7LI8 - chains A and B of the 3 polymer chains in the assembly; structure by electron microscopy, 3.90 A resolution.

[Chain A]
Molecule: Sodium-dependent serotonin transporter
From: Homo sapiens
UniProtKB: P31645 (SC6A4_HUMAN); residues 79-617 here = UniProt positions 79-617
Sequence (539 residues; each row starts with the number of its first residue):
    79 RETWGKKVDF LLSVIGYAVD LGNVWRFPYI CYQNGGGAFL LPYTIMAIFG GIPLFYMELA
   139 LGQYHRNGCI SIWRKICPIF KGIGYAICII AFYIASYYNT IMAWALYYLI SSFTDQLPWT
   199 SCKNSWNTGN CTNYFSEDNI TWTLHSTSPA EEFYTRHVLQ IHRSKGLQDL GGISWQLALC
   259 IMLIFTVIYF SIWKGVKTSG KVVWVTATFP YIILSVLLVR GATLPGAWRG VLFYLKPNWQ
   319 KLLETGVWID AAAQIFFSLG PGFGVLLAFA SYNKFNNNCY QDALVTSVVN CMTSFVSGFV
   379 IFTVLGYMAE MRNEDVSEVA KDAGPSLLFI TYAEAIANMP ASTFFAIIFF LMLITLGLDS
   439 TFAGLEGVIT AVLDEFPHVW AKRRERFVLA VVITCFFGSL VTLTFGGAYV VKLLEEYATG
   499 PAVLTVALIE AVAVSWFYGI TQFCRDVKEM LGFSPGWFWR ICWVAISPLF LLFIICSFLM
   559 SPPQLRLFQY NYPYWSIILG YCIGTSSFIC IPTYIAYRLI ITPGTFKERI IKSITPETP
Disulfides: Cys-200/Cys-209
Covalent attachments: N-acetylglucosamine (NAG) linked to Asn-208

[Chain B]
Molecule: variable domain of 15B8 antibody Fab heavy chain
From: Mus musculus
Notes: antibody fragment or engineered binder
Sequence (118 residues; numbered 20 to 137; the number before each row is that of its first residue):
    20 QVQLQQSGPE LVKLGASVRI SCKASGYRFS YSWMNWVKQR PGKGLEWIGR IYPGDGDTKY
    80 SGKFKGKATL TADKSSSTVY MQLSSLTSED SAVYFCARSA YGSEGFAMDY WGQGTSVT
Disulfides: Cys-41/Cys-115

[How chain A and chain B interact]
Pairs across the interface (13):
  Lys-201(A) / Trp-52(B)  hydrogen bond (backbone-side chain)
  Lys-201(A) / Tyr-71(B)
  Lys-201(A) / Gly-75(B)
  Lys-201(A) / Asp-76(B)  salt bridge
  Asn-202(A) / Trp-52(B)  hydrogen bond (backbone-side chain)
  Asn-202(A) / Gly-121(B)  hydrogen bond (side chain-backbone)
  Asn-205(A) / Ser-122(B)
  Thr-206(A) / Tyr-120(B)
  Thr-206(A) / Gly-121(B)
  Thr-206(A) / Ser-122(B)
  Gly-207(A) / Tyr-120(B)
  Tyr-212(A) / Lys-93(B)
  Asp-216(A) / Tyr-50(B)  hydrogen bond
Also at the interface, not in a pair above, chain A (10 interface residues in all): Ser-199, Ser-203, Asn-208
Also at the interface, not in a pair above, chain B (12 interface residues in all): Gly-73, Ala-119, Gly-124

[Overview]
Chain A and chain B form an interface of 10 and 12 residues respectively; the contacts include 4 hydrogen
bonds and 1 salt bridge. Among the polar pairs are Lys-201(A)/Asp-76(B), Lys-201(A)/Trp-52(B) and
Asn-202(A)/Trp-52(B).
Here chain A is Sodium-dependent serotonin transporter (Homo sapiens) and chain B is variable domain of 15B8
antibody Fab heavy chain (Mus musculus). Entry 7LI8 (apo serotonin transporter reconstituted in lipid nanodisc
in presence of NaCl in inward open conformation) was determined by electron microscopy (same publication as
7LI6, 7LI7, 7LI9, 7LIA and 7MGW).
